Entry 3MGQ (X-ray diffraction, 2.65 A resolution); this record covers chains C and I of the 10 polymer chains in the assembly.

== Chain C ==
Name: Histone H2A
Source organism: Xenopus laevis
UniProtKB: Q6AZJ8 (Q6AZJ8_XENLA); residues 1-119 here correspond to UniProt positions 2-120 (UniProt number = residue number + 1)
Sequence (119 residues; each row starts with the number of its first residue):
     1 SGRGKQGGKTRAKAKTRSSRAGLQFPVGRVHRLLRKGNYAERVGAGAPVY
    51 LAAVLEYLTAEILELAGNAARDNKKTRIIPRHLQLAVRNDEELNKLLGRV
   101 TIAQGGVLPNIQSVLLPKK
Disordered / not traced: 1-14
Ion coordination: Ni2+ near Asp90 (its only coordinating residue here)
From the paper describing this entry:
  - Ni2+ coordination: Asp90

== Chain I ==
Molecule: 147-nt DNA strand
Sequence (147 nucleotides; row label = number of the first residue in the row; numbers below 1 keep their minus sign (DA-73 is residue -73)):
   -73 ATCAATATCCACCTGCAGATACTACCAAAAGTGTATTTGGAAACTGCTCC
   -23 ATCAAAAGGCATGTTCAGCTGGAATCCAGCTGAACATGCCTTTTGATGGA
    27 GCAGTTTCCAAATACACTTTTGGTAGTATCTGCAGGTGGATATTGAT
Ion coordination: Ni2+ site 1 near DG-56 (its only coordinating residue here); Ni2+ site 2: DG-35, DG-34; Ni2+ site 3 near DG-34 (its only coordinating residue here); Ni2+ site 4 near DG-3 (its only coordinating residue here); Ni2+ site 5 near DG25 (its only coordinating residue here); Ni2+ site 6 near DG27 (its only coordinating residue here); Ni2+ site 7 near DA29 (its only coordinating residue here); Ni2+ site 8 near DG48 (its only coordinating residue here); Ni2+ site 9 near DG61 (its only coordinating residue here); Ni2+ site 10 near DG71 (its only coordinating residue here)

== Chain C / chain I interface ==
Residue-residue contacts (11):
  Lys15(C) with DG-43(I), phosphate contact; DT-42(I), phosphate contact
  Thr16(C) with DG-43(I), phosphate contact
  Arg17(C) with DG-43(I), salt bridge to the phosphate
  Arg20(C) with DT-42(I), salt bridge to the phosphate
  Gly28(C) with DA-44(I), phosphate contact
  Arg29(C) with DA-44(I), phosphate contact
  Arg32(C) with DA-45(I), salt bridge to the phosphate; DA-44(I), salt bridge to the phosphate
  Arg42(C) with DG-35(I), hydrogen bond to the sugar
  Arg77(C) with DA-55(I), sugar contact
Interface residues without a listed pair, chain I (7 interface residues in all): DT-36

== In short ==
9 residues of chain C and 7 residues of chain I are in contact, with 1 hydrogen bond and 4 salt bridges. Among
the polar pairs are Arg42(C)-DG-35(I), Arg17(C)-DG-43(I) and Arg20(C)-DT-42(I). The Ni2+ site 2 is built by
DG-35(I) and DG-34(I). The paper reports Ni2+ coordination by Asp90(C).
Here chain C is Histone H2A (Xenopus laevis) and chain I is a 147-nt DNA strand. Entry 3MGQ (Binding of Nickel
ions to the Nucleosome Core Particle) was determined by X-ray diffraction together with 3MGP, 3MGR and 3MGS
from the same study.
